Entry 9D5U (X-ray diffraction, 1.35 A resolution); this record covers chains A and B.

[Chain A]
Molecule: Cobalt-containing nitrile hydratase subunit alpha
Source organism: Pseudonocardia thermophila
Notes: EC 4.2.1.84
UniProtKB: Q7SID2 (NHAA_PSETH); residues 1-204 here = UniProt positions 1-204
Sequence (204 residues; row label = number of the first residue in the row):
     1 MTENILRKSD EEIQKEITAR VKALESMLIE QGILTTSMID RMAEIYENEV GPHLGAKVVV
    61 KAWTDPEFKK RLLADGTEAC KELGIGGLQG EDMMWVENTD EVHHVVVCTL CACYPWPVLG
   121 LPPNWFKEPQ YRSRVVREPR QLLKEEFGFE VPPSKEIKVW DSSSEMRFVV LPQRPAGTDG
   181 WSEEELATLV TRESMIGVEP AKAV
Unresolved in the structure: 1
Differences from the reference sequence: engineered mutation Ala112 (Ser in Q7SID2)
UniProt features mapped onto this chain:
  - binding site (Co(2+)): Cys108, Cys111, Cys113
  - modified residue: Cys111 (Cysteine sulfinic acid (-SO2H)), Cys113 (Cysteine sulfenic acid (-SOH))
Cystine bridges: Cys108-Cys113
From the paper describing this entry:
  - mutagenesis - S112A: decreased catalytic activity
  - mutagenesis - S112A: decreased binding to cobalt
  - contacts within the chain: Cys108-Cys113
  - binding site for glycerol: Cys113

[Chain B]
Molecule: Cobalt-containing nitrile hydratase subunit beta
Source organism: Pseudonocardia thermophila
Notes: EC 4.2.1.84
UniProtKB: Q7SID3 (NHAB_PSETH); residue numbers follow UniProt; this construct covers 1-228
Sequence (228 residues; numbered 1 to 228; the number before each row is that of its first residue):
     1 MNGVYDVGGT DGLGPINRPA DEPVFRAEWE KVAFAMFPAT FRAGFMGLDE FRFGIEQMNP
    61 AEYLESPYYW HWIRTYIHHG VRTGKIDLEE LERRTQYYRE NPDAPLPEHE QKPELIEFVN
   121 QAVYGGLPAS REVDRPPKFK EGDVVRFSTA SPKGHARRAR YVRGKTGTVV KHHGAYIYPD
   181 TAGNGLGECP EHLYTVRFTA QELWGPEGDP NSSVYYDCWE PYIELVDT
From the paper describing this entry:
  - binding site for glycerol: Arg52

[How chain A and chain B interact]
Pairs across the interface (186):
  Asn4(A) - Glu65(B)  hydrogen bond
  Arg7(A) - Glu65(B)  salt bridge
  Gln14(A) - Trp29(B)  hydrogen bond
  Gln14(A) - Pro67(B)
  Lys15(A) - Arg99(B)
  Glu16(A) - Arg99(B)  salt bridge
  Ile17(A) - Trp29(B)  hydrophobic
  Ile17(A) - Pro67(B)  hydrophobic
  Thr18(A) - Trp29(B)
  Ala19(A) - Thr95(B)
  Ala19(A) - Tyr98(B)
  Ala19(A) - Arg99(B)
  Arg20(A) - Trp70(B)
  Arg20(A) - Thr95(B)
  Arg20(A) - Arg99(B)
  Val21(A) - Trp29(B)  hydrophobic
  Val21(A) - Val32(B)  hydrophobic
  Val21(A) - Met36(B)
  Val21(A) - Ile73(B)  hydrophobic
  Lys22(A) - Tyr98(B)
  Lys22(A) - Pro102(B)  hydrogen bond (side chain-backbone)
  Lys22(A) - Asp103(B)
  Lys22(A) - Ala104(B)  hydrogen bond (side chain-backbone)
  Lys22(A) - Leu106(B)
  Ala23(A) - Leu91(B)
  Ala23(A) - Arg94(B)
  Ala23(A) - Thr95(B)
  Ala23(A) - Tyr98(B)
  Leu24(A) - Tyr76(B)  hydrophobic
  Leu24(A) - Ile77(B)  hydrophobic
  Leu24(A) - Ile86(B)  hydrophobic
  Leu24(A) - Leu91(B)
  Glu25(A) - Val32(B)
  Glu25(A) - Met36(B)
  Glu25(A) - Leu106(B)
  Ser26(A) - Arg94(B)  hydrogen bond
  Ser26(A) - Tyr98(B)
  Ser26(A) - Pro107(B)
  Met27(A) - Asp87(B)
  Met27(A) - Glu90(B)
  Met27(A) - Leu91(B)  hydrophobic
  Met27(A) - Arg94(B)
  Leu28(A) - Phe45(B)  hydrophobic
  Leu28(A) - Ile86(B)  hydrophobic
  Ile29(A) - Leu106(B)  hydrophobic
  Ile29(A) - Pro107(B)
  Ile29(A) - His109(B)
  Glu30(A) - Arg94(B)  salt bridge
  Glu30(A) - Pro107(B)
  Gln31(A) - Phe45(B)
  Gln31(A) - Lys85(B)  hydrogen bond (side chain-backbone)
  Gln31(A) - Ile86(B)
  Gly32(A) - Lys112(B)  hydrogen bond (backbone-side chain)
  Ile33(A) - Ala39(B)
  Ile33(A) - Ala43(B)  hydrophobic
  Ile33(A) - Leu115(B)
  Leu34(A) - Ala39(B)  hydrophobic
  Thr35(A) - His109(B)
  Thr35(A) - Glu110(B)
  Thr35(A) - Gln111(B)  hydrogen bond
  Thr35(A) - Leu115(B)
  Thr36(A) - His109(B)  hydrogen bond (backbone-side chain)
  Thr36(A) - Gln111(B)  hydrogen bond
  Ser37(A) - Gln111(B)  hydrogen bond
  Ser37(A) - Ile116(B)
  Met38(A) - Ala39(B)
  Met38(A) - Leu115(B)  hydrophobic
  Met38(A) - Ile116(B)  hydrophobic
  Met38(A) - Val119(B)  hydrophobic
  Ile39(A) - Lys31(B)
  Ile39(A) - Ala35(B)  hydrophobic
  Arg41(A) - Val119(B)
  Arg41(A) - Asn120(B)  hydrogen bond
  Met42(A) - Phe34(B)  hydrophobic
  Met42(A) - Pro38(B)  hydrophobic
  Met42(A) - Val119(B)  hydrophobic
  Ala43(A) - Phe25(B)  hydrophobic
  Ile45(A) - Val119(B)  hydrophobic
  Ile45(A) - Asn120(B)
  Ile45(A) - Val123(B)  hydrophobic
  Tyr46(A) - Val24(B)
  Tyr46(A) - Phe34(B)  hydrophobic
  Tyr46(A) - Val123(B)
  Glu47(A) - Phe25(B)
  Glu47(A) - Lys31(B)  salt bridge
  Glu49(A) - Tyr124(B)  hydrogen bond
  Gly86(A) - Val123(B)
  Gly86(A) - Tyr124(B)
  Gly87(A) - Val123(B)
  Gly87(A) - Tyr124(B)
  Gly87(A) - Gly126(B)
  Leu88(A) - Ala122(B)
  Leu88(A) - Val123(B)  hydrogen bond (backbone-backbone)
  Leu88(A) - Gly126(B)
  Gln89(A) - Leu48(B)
  Glu91(A) - Gly126(B)
  Glu91(A) - Leu127(B)  hydrogen bond (side chain-backbone)
  Glu91(A) - Pro128(B)
  Asp92(A) - Tyr176(B)  hydrogen bond
  Thr109(A) - Tyr5(B)
  Thr109(A) - Val7(B)
  Thr109(A) - Gly8(B)
  Thr109(A) - Tyr161(B)
  Leu110(A) - Tyr5(B)
  Leu110(A) - Asp6(B)
  Leu110(A) - Arg157(B)
  Leu110(A) - Tyr216(B)
  Cys111(A) - Arg52(B)
  Cys111(A) - Arg157(B)  hydrogen bond
  Ala112(A) - Tyr68(B)
  Cys113(A) - Arg52(B)  hydrogen bond
  Cys113(A) - Arg157(B)
  Leu121(A) - Val24(B)  hydrophobic
  Leu121(A) - Phe34(B)  hydrophobic
  Leu121(A) - Tyr69(B)
  Pro123(A) - Glu22(B)
  Asn124(A) - Glu22(B)  hydrogen bond (backbone-side chain)
  Asn124(A) - Arg26(B)
  Trp125(A) - Ile16(B)  hydrophobic
  Trp125(A) - Asn17(B)
  Trp125(A) - Arg18(B)
  Lys127(A) - Tyr68(B)
  Glu128(A) - Asn17(B)
  Pro129(A) - Leu13(B)
  Gln130(A) - Leu13(B)  hydrogen bond (side chain-backbone)
  Gln130(A) - Gly14(B)
  Gln130(A) - Pro15(B)
  Gln130(A) - Ile16(B)
  Tyr131(A) - Ile16(B)
  Arg132(A) - Tyr5(B)  hydrogen bond (side chain-backbone)
  Arg132(A) - Val7(B)
  Arg132(A) - Tyr63(B)  hydrogen bond
  Ser133(A) - Val7(B)
  Ser133(A) - Gly8(B)
  Ser133(A) - Gly9(B)  hydrogen bond (backbone-backbone)
  Ser133(A) - Thr10(B)
  Ser133(A) - Leu13(B)
  Val136(A) - Gly8(B)
  Val136(A) - Gly9(B)
  Val136(A) - Tyr161(B)
  Val136(A) - Trp204(B)  hydrogen bond (backbone-side chain)
  Val136(A) - Val214(B)
  Arg137(A) - Gly9(B)
  Arg137(A) - Asp11(B)  salt bridge
  Arg137(A) - Trp204(B)
  Pro139(A) - Ser212(B)
  Arg140(A) - Asp209(B)  salt bridge
  Arg140(A) - Asn211(B)  hydrogen bond (side chain-backbone)
  Glu146(A) - Ile16(B)
  Glu146(A) - Arg18(B)  salt bridge
  Phe147(A) - Arg18(B)
  Pro153(A) - Asn211(B)
  Ser154(A) - Asn211(B)
  Lys155(A) - Asn211(B)  hydrogen bond (backbone-side chain)
  Glu156(A) - Arg197(B)  salt bridge
  Glu156(A) - Asn211(B)  hydrogen bond (backbone-side chain)
  Glu156(A) - Ser213(B)
  Ile157(A) - Asn211(B)  hydrogen bond (backbone-backbone)
  Ile157(A) - Ser212(B)  hydrogen bond (backbone-side chain)
  Ile157(A) - Ser213(B)  hydrogen bond (backbone-backbone)
  Lys158(A) - Arg197(B)
  Lys158(A) - Ser213(B)
  Lys158(A) - Tyr215(B)  hydrogen bond
  Val159(A) - Ser213(B)  hydrogen bond (backbone-backbone)
  Val159(A) - Val214(B)
  Val159(A) - Tyr215(B)  hydrogen bond (backbone-backbone)
  Trp160(A) - Thr195(B)
  Trp160(A) - Tyr215(B)  hydrophobic
  Asp161(A) - Tyr161(B)  hydrogen bond
  Asp161(A) - Tyr215(B)  hydrogen bond (backbone-backbone)
  Asp161(A) - Tyr216(B)
  Ser163(A) - Arg157(B)  hydrogen bond (backbone-side chain)
  Ser163(A) - Tyr216(B)
  Ser163(A) - Asp217(B)  hydrogen bond (side chain-backbone)
  Ser163(A) - Trp219(B)
  Ser164(A) - Leu193(B)
  Ser164(A) - Asp217(B)  hydrogen bond
  Ser164(A) - Trp219(B)
  Glu165(A) - Leu48(B)
  Glu165(A) - Arg52(B)  salt bridge
  Glu165(A) - Ala129(B)
  Met166(A) - His173(B)
  Met166(A) - Tyr176(B)
  Met166(A) - Asp217(B)
  Arg167(A) - Arg52(B)
  Phe168(A) - Asp217(B)
Interface residues without a listed pair, chain A (87 interface residues in all): Thr2, Ile13, Val50, Met94, Cys108, Trp116, Leu142, Ser162, Glu199
Interface residues without a listed pair, chain B (93 interface residues in all): Ala27, Ala33, Thr40, Leu64, Trp72, Arg74, Gly125, Ala159, Lys171

[Summary]
The interface between chain A and chain B involves 87 residues on one side and 93 on the other, with 38
hydrogen bonds and 9 salt bridges. Polar pairs include Arg7(A)-Glu65(B), Glu16(A)-Arg99(B) and
Glu30(A)-Arg94(B). The paper reports a binding site for glycerol at Cys113(A) and Arg52(B); S112A of chain A
reduces catalytic activity.
Chain A is Cobalt-containing nitrile hydratase subunit alpha and chain B is Cobalt-containing nitrile
hydratase subunit beta, both from Pseudonocardia thermophila; the structure, Nitrile hydratase S112A mutant,
was determined by X-ray diffraction together with 9D5V and 9D5Y from the same study.
